Entry 9DLS (electron microscopy, 3.37 A resolution); this record covers chains B and G of the 7 polymer chains in the assembly.

Chain B:
Name: Replicative DNA helicase
Organism: Vibrio cholerae
Notes: EC 5.6.2.3
UniProt: A0A085R2T8 (A0A085R2T8_VIBCL); residues 1-468 here = UniProt positions 1-468
Sequence (468 residues; numbered 1 to 468; the number before each row is that of its first residue):
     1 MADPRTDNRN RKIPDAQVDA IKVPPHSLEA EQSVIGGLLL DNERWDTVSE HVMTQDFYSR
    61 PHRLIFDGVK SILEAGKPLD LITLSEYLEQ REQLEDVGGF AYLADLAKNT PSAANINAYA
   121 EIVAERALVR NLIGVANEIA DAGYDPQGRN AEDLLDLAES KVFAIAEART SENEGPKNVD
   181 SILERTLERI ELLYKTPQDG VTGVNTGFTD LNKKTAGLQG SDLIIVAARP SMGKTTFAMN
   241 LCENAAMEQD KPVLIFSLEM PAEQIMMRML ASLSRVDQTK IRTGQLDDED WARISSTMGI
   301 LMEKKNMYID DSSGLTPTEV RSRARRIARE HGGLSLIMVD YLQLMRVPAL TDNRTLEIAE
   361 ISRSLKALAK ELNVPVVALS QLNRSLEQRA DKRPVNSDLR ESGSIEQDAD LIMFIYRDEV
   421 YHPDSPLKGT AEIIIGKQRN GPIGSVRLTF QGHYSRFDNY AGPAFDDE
Unresolved in the structure: 1-21, 463-468
Bound ions: Mg2+: Thr235, Asp340
Ligand contacts:
  - ATP-gamma-S (AGS; phosphothiophosphoric acid-adenylate ester), molecule 1: Arg229, Pro230, Ser231, Met232, Gly233, Lys234, Thr235, Thr236, Glu259, Met260, Arg268, Asp277, Gln278, Thr279, Asp340, Arg417, Phe450, Gly452
  - ATP-gamma-S (AGS), molecule 2: Gln407, Lys437, Gln438, Arg439, Gly441, Pro442, Ile443
Reported in the primary citation:
  - binding site for ATP-gamma-S: Lys234, Arg439
  - mutagenesis - E259A: abolished catalytic activity on ATP
  - catalytic residues: Glu259

Chain G:
Molecule: ssDNA
Sequence (22 nucleotides; numbered 1 to 22; the number before each row is that of its first residue):
     1 TCCAGATACA CAAAAAAAAA AA

How chain B and chain G interact:
Residue-residue contacts - 10 pairs, chain B then chain G:
  Thr355(B) - DA10(G)  sugar contact
  Asn383(B) - DC11(G)  hydrogen bond to the phosphate
  Asn383(B) - DA12(G)  phosphate contact
  Arg384(B) - DA13(G)  salt bridge to the phosphate
  Leu399(B) - DC11(G)  phosphate contact
  Arg400(B) - DC11(G)  phosphate contact
  Arg400(B) - DA12(G)  salt bridge to the phosphate
  Glu401(B) - DA10(G)  hydrogen bond to the phosphate
  Glu401(B) - DC11(G)  hydrogen bond to the phosphate
  Gly403(B) - DA10(G)  phosphate contact
Other interface residues (no listed pair), chain B (8 interface residues in all): Ser402
Other interface residues (no listed pair), chain G (5 interface residues in all): DC9

In short:
8 residues of chain B face 5 of chain G across their interface, with 3 hydrogen bonds and 2 salt bridges.
Polar pairs include Asn383(B)-DC11(G), Glu401(B)-DA10(G) and Glu401(B)-DC11(G). Bound to chain B: ATP-gamma-S.
From the paper: the catalytic residue Glu259(B); E259A of chain B abolishes catalytic activity on ATP.
Here chain B is Replicative DNA helicase (Vibrio cholerae) and chain G is ssDNA. Entry 9DLS (Vibrio cholerae
DnaB) was determined by electron microscopy.
